8BHG - chains A and B of the 5 polymer chains in the assembly; structure by X-ray diffraction, 2.39 A resolution.

[Chain A]
Name: Gamma-aminobutyric acid receptor subunit alpha-5
Organism: Homo sapiens
Reference sequence: P31644 (GBRA5_HUMAN); aligned to UniProt positions 32-381 over residues 1-457 (the alignment contains insertions or deletions, so no single offset holds)
Chain sequence (350 residues; each row starts with the number of its first residue; note: 107 numbers in that range are skipped by the numbering (no residue carries them; nothing is unmodelled there)):
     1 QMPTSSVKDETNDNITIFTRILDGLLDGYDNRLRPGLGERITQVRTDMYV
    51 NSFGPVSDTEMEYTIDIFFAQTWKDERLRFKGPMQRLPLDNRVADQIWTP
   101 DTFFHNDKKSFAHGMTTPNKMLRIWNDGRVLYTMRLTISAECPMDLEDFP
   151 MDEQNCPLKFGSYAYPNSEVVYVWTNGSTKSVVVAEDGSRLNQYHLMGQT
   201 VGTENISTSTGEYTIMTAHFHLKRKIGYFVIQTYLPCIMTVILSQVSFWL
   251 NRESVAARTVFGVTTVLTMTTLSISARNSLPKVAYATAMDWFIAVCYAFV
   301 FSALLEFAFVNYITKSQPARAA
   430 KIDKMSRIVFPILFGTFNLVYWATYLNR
Unresolved in the structure: 1-13, 457
Differences from the reference sequence: engineered mutation Met48 (Ile79 in P31644), Asn51 (Thr82 in P31644), Ile67 (Val98 in P31644), Ala70 (Arg101 in P31644), Thr72 (Ser103 in P31644), Asp90 (Asn121 in P31644), Arg92 (Leu123 in P31644), Val93 (Leu124 in P31644), Asp95 (Ser126 in P31644), Gln96 (Lys127 in P31644), Asp107 (Gly138 in P31644), Phe111 (Ile142 in P31644), Met121 (Leu152 in P31644), Ile124 (Leu155 in P31644), Trp125 (Glu156 in P31644), Asn126 (Asp157 in P31644), Arg129 (Thr160 in P31644), Val130 (Leu161 in P31644), Asp145 (Gln176 in P31644), Glu153 (Ala184 in P31644), Gln154 (His185 in P31644), Asn155 (Ala186 in P31644), Ala256 (Pro287 in P31644), Leu305 (Ile336 in P31644), Phe309 (Thr340 in P31644), Ile313 (Phe344 in P31644); conflict Gly114 (Asn145 in P31644), Ser316 (Arg347 in P31644), Gln317 (Gly348 in P31644), Pro318 (Trp349 in P31644), Arg320 (Ser421 in P31644), Ala321 (Ile422 in P31644), Ala322 (Ser423 in P31644), Ile441 (Val435 in P31644)
Disulfide bonds: Cys142-Cys156
Glycans and other covalent adducts: N-acetylglucosamine (NAG) linked to Asn205
Small-molecule neighbours:
  - Bretazenil (QMU), molecule 1: Asp47, Met48, Tyr49, Phe68, Phe69, Ala70, Thr133
  - Bretazenil (QMU), molecule 2: Phe103, His105, Ser162, Tyr163, Thr208, Ser209, Thr210, Tyr213
UniProt features mapped onto this chain:
  - binding site (4-aminobutanoate): Thr133
  - glycosylation (N-linked (GlcNAc...) asparagine): Asn14, Asn176, Asn205
What the authors report for this chain:
  - binding site for Bretazenil: Ser209
  - mutagenesis - H105A, I215V: unchanged binding to DMCM
  - mutagenesis - T208S (4-fold): decreased binding to DMCM
  - mutagenesis - T208S (2-fold): decreased binding to flumazenil
  - mutagenesis - T208S (3-fold): decreased binding to RO154513
  - mutagenesis - T208S (10-fold): decreased binding to RO4938581
  - mutagenesis - T208S (7-fold): decreased binding to L655,708
  - mutagenesis - F103A (20-fold), H105A (25-fold), I215V: decreased binding to basmisanil
  - mutagenesis - F103A (20-fold), I215V: decreased binding to RO7015738
  - mutagenesis - I215V (4-fold): decreased binding to RO7172670
  - mutagenesis - F103A: unchanged binding to RO7172670

[Chain B]
Name: Gamma-aminobutyric acid receptor subunit gamma-2
Organism: Homo sapiens
Reference sequence: P18507 (GBRG2_HUMAN); the construct has insertions or renumbered stretches relative to UniProt, so the offset changes along the chain: 1-320 = UniProt 40-359; 326-330 = UniProt 362-366; 438-449 = UniProt 367-378; 451-453 = UniProt 379-381; 3 more segments
Chain sequence (379 residues; row label = number of the first residue in the row; note: 107 numbers in that range are skipped by the numbering (no residue carries them; nothing is unmodelled there)):
     1 QKSDDDYEDYTSNKTWVLTPKVPEGDVTVILNNLLEGYDNKLRPDIGVKP
    51 TLIHTDMYVNSIGPVNAINMEYTIDIFFAQTWYDRRLKFNSTIKVLRLNS
   101 NMVGKIWIPDTFFRNSKKADAHWITTPNRMLRIWNDGRVLYTLRLTIDAE
   151 CQLQLHNFPMDEHSCPLEFSSYGYPREEIVYQWKRSSVEVGDTRSWRLYQ
   201 FSFVGLRNTTEVVKTTSGDYVVMSVYFDLSRRIGYFVIQTYLPCIMTVIL
   251 SQVSFWLNRESVAARTVFGVTTVLTMTTLSISARNSLPKVAYATAMDWFI
   301 AVCYAFVFSALIEFATVNYFTKSQPARAAK
   438 IDRLSRIAFPLLFGIFNLVYWATYLNREPQLKAPTPHQGTTETSQVAPA
Unresolved in the structure: 1-22, 464-486
Differences from the reference sequence: conflict Thr11 (Ala50 in P18507), Ile233 (Met272 in P18507), Val237 (Thr276 in P18507), 66 further conflict positions vs the reference (P18507) not listed; insertion (321, 324-325, 450, 454, 465, 467-468, 473)
Disulfide bonds: Cys151-Cys165
Glycans and other covalent adducts: N-acetylglucosamine (NAG) linked to Asn90, Asn208
Small-molecule neighbours:
  - Bretazenil (QMU), molecule 1: Asp56, Met57, Tyr58, Asn60, Phe77, Phe78, Ala79, Thr142, Glu189
  - Bretazenil (QMU), molecule 2: Phe112, Arg114, Ser170, Ser171, Tyr172, Thr215, Thr216, Ser217, Tyr220
UniProt features mapped onto this chain:
  - glycosylation (N-linked (GlcNAc...) asparagine): Asn13, Asn90, Asn208
What the authors report for this chain:
  - mutagenesis - Y58A (500-fold): decreased binding to basmisanil
  - mutagenesis - Y58A (700-fold): decreased binding to RO7015738
  - mutagenesis - Y58A (5,000-fold): decreased binding to RO7172670

[Chain A / chain B interface]
Residue-residue contacts (99; chain A residue first):
  Asn14(A) - Val48(B)
  Ile15(A) - Leu42(B)
  Ile15(A) - Ile46(B)  hydrophobic
  Ile15(A) - Arg85(B)
  Phe18(A) - Leu42(B)  hydrophobic
  Phe18(A) - Ile46(B)  hydrophobic
  Thr19(A) - Asp39(B)  hydrogen bond
  Thr19(A) - Leu42(B)
  Leu22(A) - Asp39(B)
  Asn51(A) - Arg114(B)  hydrogen bond (side chain-backbone)
  Ser52(A) - Glu150(B)
  Pro55(A) - Asn69(B)
  Pro55(A) - Lys117(B)
  Phe68(A) - Phe112(B)  hydrophobic
  Phe68(A) - Tyr172(B)  hydrophobic
  Arg86(A) - Glu178(B)  salt bridge
  Pro88(A) - Tyr174(B)  hydrophobic
  Pro88(A) - Glu178(B)
  Leu89(A) - Lys41(B)
  Leu89(A) - Tyr174(B)  hydrogen bond (backbone-side chain)
  Asp90(A) - Asn40(B)
  Asp90(A) - Lys41(B)
  Asp90(A) - Trp107(B)
  Asp90(A) - Tyr174(B)  hydrogen bond
  Arg92(A) - Asn40(B)
  Arg92(A) - Lys41(B)
  Arg92(A) - Gly104(B)  hydrogen bond (side chain-backbone)
  Arg92(A) - Ile106(B)
  Val93(A) - Lys41(B)
  Gln96(A) - Lys41(B)
  Phe111(A) - Lys117(B)
  His113(A) - Ser116(B)
  His113(A) - Lys117(B)
  Met115(A) - Thr111(B)
  Met115(A) - Phe112(B)
  Met115(A) - Ala119(B)
  Met115(A) - Ala121(B)  hydrophobic
  Met115(A) - Arg129(B)
  Met115(A) - Leu145(B)  hydrophobic
  Thr116(A) - Pro109(B)
  Thr116(A) - Thr111(B)  hydrogen bond (side chain-backbone)
  Thr117(A) - Pro109(B)
  Thr117(A) - Asp110(B)
  Thr117(A) - Thr111(B)
  Asn119(A) - Phe112(B)
  Asn119(A) - Tyr172(B)
  Lys120(A) - Tyr172(B)
  Met121(A) - Tyr172(B)
  Met121(A) - Gly173(B)
  Arg123(A) - Gly173(B)  hydrogen bond (side chain-backbone)
  Arg123(A) - Pro175(B)
  Arg123(A) - Ser217(B)  hydrogen bond (side chain-backbone)
  Arg123(A) - Tyr220(B)  hydrogen bond
  Thr133(A) - Tyr172(B)  hydrogen bond
  Met134(A) - Tyr172(B)  hydrogen bond (backbone-side chain)
  Arg135(A) - Phe112(B)
  Arg135(A) - Phe113(B)  hydrogen bond (side chain-backbone)
  Arg135(A) - Arg114(B)
  Arg135(A) - Ser116(B)  hydrogen bond (side chain-backbone)
  Arg135(A) - Tyr172(B)  hydrogen bond (backbone-side chain)
  Asp187(A) - Glu150(B)
  Arg190(A) - Gln152(B)  hydrogen bond (backbone-side chain)
  Asn192(A) - Ala67(B)  hydrogen bond (side chain-backbone)
  Asn192(A) - Ile68(B)  hydrogen bond (side chain-backbone)
  Asn192(A) - Met70(B)
  Asn192(A) - Lys289(B)
  Gly227(A) - Ala291(B)
  Tyr228(A) - Arg284(B)
  Tyr228(A) - Lys289(B)
  Tyr228(A) - Val290(B)
  Tyr228(A) - Ala291(B)
  Ile231(A) - Arg284(B)
  Ile231(A) - Ala291(B)
  Ile231(A) - Tyr292(B)
  Ile231(A) - Asp297(B)
  Gln232(A) - Ile281(B)
  Gln232(A) - Arg284(B)
  Gln232(A) - Asn285(B)  hydrogen bond
  Met239(A) - Tyr304(B)
  Met239(A) - Phe308(B)
  Ile242(A) - Phe308(B)  hydrophobic
  Leu243(A) - Val273(B)  hydrophobic
  Leu243(A) - Phe308(B)  hydrophobic
  Leu243(A) - Leu311(B)  hydrophobic
  Val246(A) - Ala315(B)  hydrophobic
  Trp249(A) - Ala315(B)
  Leu250(A) - Thr266(B)
  Leu250(A) - Asn318(B)
  Asn251(A) - Asn318(B)
  Asn251(A) - Lys322(B)
  Ser254(A) - Val262(B)
  Ala257(A) - Thr266(B)
  Val260(A) - Val270(B)  hydrophobic
  Phe261(A) - Thr266(B)
  Phe261(A) - Val270(B)  hydrophobic
  Phe261(A) - Leu311(B)  hydrophobic
  Thr264(A) - Val270(B)
  Thr268(A) - Leu274(B)
  Ser275(A) - Ile281(B)
Interface residues without a listed pair, chain A (60 interface residues in all): Asp66, Met84, Thr137, Gly188, Leu191, Gln193, Lys225, Pro236, Ala256, Leu272, Ser279
Interface residues without a listed pair, chain B (72 interface residues in all): Asp45, Gly47, Phe78, Arg86, Val103, Ile108, Asn115, Lys118, Asp120, Leu143, Glu168, Ala263, Thr277, Ser280, Pro288, Ala293, Ile312, Tyr319

[Summary]
60 residues of chain A and 72 residues of chain B are in contact, with 18 hydrogen bonds and 1 salt bridge.
Polar contacts include Arg86(A)-Glu178(B), Thr19(A)-Asp39(B) and Asn51(A)-Arg114(B). From the paper: a binding
site for Bretazenil at Ser209(A); F103A, H105A and I215V of chain A reduce binding to basmisanil; 5
substitutions were tested in all.
Here chain A is Gamma-aminobutyric acid receptor subunit alpha-5 and chain B is Gamma-aminobutyric acid
receptor subunit gamma-2, both from Homo sapiens. Entry 8BHG (GABA-A receptor a5 heteromer - a5V2 -
Bretazenil) was determined by X-ray diffraction.
